6R8Y - chains A and I of the 12 polymer chains in the assembly; structure by electron microscopy, 4.30 A resolution (low resolution: residue-level contacts below are approximate; hydrogen-bond / salt-bridge calls are withheld).

== Chain A ==
Name: Histone H3.1
Source organism: Homo sapiens
UniProt: P68431 (H31_HUMAN); numbering as in UniProt (aligned over 1-136)
Sequence (139 residues; row label = number of the first residue in the row; numbers below 1 keep their minus sign (Gly-2 is residue -2)):
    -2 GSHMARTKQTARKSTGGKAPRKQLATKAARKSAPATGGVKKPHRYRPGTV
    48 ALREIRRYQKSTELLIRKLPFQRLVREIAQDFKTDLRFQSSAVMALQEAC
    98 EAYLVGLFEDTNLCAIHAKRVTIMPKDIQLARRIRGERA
Not modelled in the structure: -2 to 35
Differences from the reference sequence: expression tag (-2 to 0)
Curated features (UniProtKB/Swiss-Prot):
  - modified residue: Arg3 (Asymmetric dimethylarginine), Thr4 (Phosphothreonine), Lys5 (Allysine), Gln6 (5-glutamyl dopamine), Thr7 (Phosphothreonine), Arg9 (Citrulline), Lys10 (N6,N6,N6-trimethyllysine), Ser11 (ADP-ribosylserine), Thr12 (Phosphothreonine), Lys15 (N6-(2-hydroxyisobutyryl)lysine), Arg18 (Asymmetric dimethylarginine), Lys19 (N6-(2-hydroxyisobutyryl)lysine), Lys24 (N6-(2-hydroxyisobutyryl)lysine), Arg27 (Citrulline), Lys28 (N6,N6,N6-trimethyllysine), Ser29 (ADP-ribosylserine), Lys37 (N6,N6,N6-trimethyllysine), Lys38 (N6-methyllysine), Tyr42 (Phosphotyrosine), Lys57 (N6,N6,N6-trimethyllysine) and 8 more in UniProt
  - lipidation: Lys19 (N6-decanoyllysine)
  - natural variant: Lys28 (K28M: In GLM), Lys37 (K37I: Found in pediatric undifferentiated soft tissue sarcoma samples; uncertain significance; K37M: Found in pediatric undifferentiated soft tissue sarcoma samples; uncertain significance)
From the paper describing this entry:
  - binding site for Human alpha-satellite DNA (145-MER) with a 6-4PP at positions 95-96: Arg64 to Arg84

== Chain I ==
Molecule: Human alpha-satellite DNA
Sequence (145 nucleotides; row label = number of the first residue in the row):
     1 ATCAATATCCACCTGCAGATTCTACCAAAAGTGTATTTGGAAACTGCTCA
    51 ATCAAAAGGCATGTTCAGCTGGTTCAGCTGAACATGCCTTTTGATGGAGC
   101 AGTTTCCAAATACACTTTTGGTAGAATCTGCAGGTGGATATTGAT

== Interface between chain A and chain I ==
Pairs across the interface - 20 pairs, chain A then chain I:
  Tyr42(A) with DT142(I); DG143(I)
  Arg43(A) with DG68(I); DG143(I)
  Pro44(A) with DA67(I)
  Thr46(A) with DG143(I)
  Arg64(A) with DG59(I)
  Arg73(A) with DA50(I)
  Arg84(A) with DC49(I); DA50(I)
  Phe85(A) with DC49(I); DA50(I)
  Gln86(A) with DC49(I)
  Ser87(A) with DC49(I)
  Arg117(A) with DT70(I); DG71(I)
  Val118(A) with DT70(I)
  Thr119(A) with DC69(I); DT70(I)
  Met121(A) with DG71(I)
Interface residues without a listed pair, chain A (18 interface residues in all): His40, Arg41, Leu83, Lys116
Interface residues without a listed pair, chain I (11 interface residues in all): DT65

== Summary ==
18 residues of chain A and 11 residues of chain I are in contact. From the paper: a binding site for Human
alpha-satellite DNA (145-MER) with a 6-4PP at positions 95-96 at Arg64(A).
Chain A is Histone H3.1 (Homo sapiens) and chain I is Human alpha-satellite DNA; the structure, Cryo-EM
structure of NCP-6-4PP(-1)-UV-DDB, was determined by electron microscopy, deposited together with 6R8Z, 6R90,
6R91, 6R92, 6R93 and 6R94.
